8YF8 - chains A and B of the 3 polymer chains in the assembly; structure by electron microscopy, 3.52 A resolution.

[Chain A (and B)]
Molecule: Capsid protein alpha
From: Dragon grouper nervous necrosis virus
Notes: chain B of this document is another copy of the same molecule, construct and numbering; everything in this record applies to it too
Reference sequence: Q9E6H7 (Q9E6H7_9VIRU); residue numbers follow UniProt; this construct covers 1-338
Chain sequence (338 residues; row label = number of the first residue in the row):
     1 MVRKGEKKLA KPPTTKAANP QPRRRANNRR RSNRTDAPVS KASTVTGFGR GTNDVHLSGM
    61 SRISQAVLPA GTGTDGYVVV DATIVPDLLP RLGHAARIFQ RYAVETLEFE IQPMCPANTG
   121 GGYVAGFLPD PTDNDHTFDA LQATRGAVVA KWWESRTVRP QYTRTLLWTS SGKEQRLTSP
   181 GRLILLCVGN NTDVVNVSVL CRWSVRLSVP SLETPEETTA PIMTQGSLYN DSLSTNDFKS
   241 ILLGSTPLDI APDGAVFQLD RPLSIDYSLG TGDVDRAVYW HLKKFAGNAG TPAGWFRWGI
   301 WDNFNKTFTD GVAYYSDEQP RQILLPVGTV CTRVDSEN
Not modelled in the structure: 1-51, 336-338
Ion coordination: Ca2+ site 1: Gln-100, Ser-170, Glu-213 (shared with 2 residues of chain C); Ca2+ site 2: Asp-130 (shared with Gln-100(B), Ser-170(B) of chain B)
What the authors report for this chain:
  - mutagenesis - I323A: unchanged binding to low pH (5.0)
  - mutagenesis - R276A: unchanged binding to pH 5.0
  - mutagenesis - W301A: decreased stability
  - mutagenesis - W280A, L324A, P326A: abolished binding to low pH (5.0)
  - mutagenesis - Q322A: decreased binding to pH 5.0
  - self-association interface (contacts with another copy of this molecule); pairs are residue here / residue on that copy: Trp-280/Leu-324 (hydrophobic contact), Trp-280/Pro-326 (hydrophobic contact) (from molecular simulation)
  - conformationally variable residues (order/disorder transition): Pro-320 to Leu-324 (from molecular simulation)

[Chain A / chain B interface]
Pairs across the interface - 57 pairs, chain A then chain B:
  Pro-129(A) with Gln-100(B); Trp-168(B); Val-209(B), hydrophobic
  Asp-130(A) with Gln-100(B); Trp-168(B); Ser-170(B)
  Asp-133(A) with Gln-100(B)
  Ala-143(A) with Leu-212(B), hydrophobic
  Thr-144(A) with Ser-211(B)
  Gln-161(A) with Asn-53(B); Pro-210(B)
  Thr-163(A) with Arg-101(B)
  Lys-173(A) with Lys-173(B)
  Arg-176(A) with Trp-168(B); Ser-170(B), hydrogen bond (side chain-backbone); Ser-171(B), hydrogen bond (side chain-backbone); Gly-172(B); Thr-178(B)
  Met-223(A) with Lys-173(B)
  Tyr-229(A) with Ile-300(B)
  Arg-261(A) with Gln-258(B); Asp-260(B), salt bridge; Trp-280(B)
  Pro-262(A) with Pro-262(B), hydrophobic; Trp-280(B)
  Ser-264(A) with Val-278(B)
  Asp-266(A) with Tyr-267(B), hydrogen bond; Asp-275(B)
  Leu-269(A) with Asp-273(B)
  Gly-272(A) with Leu-269(B)
  Asp-273(A) with Leu-269(B); Asp-273(B)
  Val-274(A) with Leu-269(B); Asp-275(B)
  Asp-275(A) with Asp-275(B)
  Arg-276(A) with Tyr-267(B); Asp-275(B), salt bridge; Arg-276(B), hydrogen bond (side chain-backbone); Ala-277(B); Val-278(B)
  Pro-320(A) with Tyr-267(B); Tyr-279(B)
  Arg-321(A) with Tyr-279(B), hydrogen bond (backbone-side chain); Ile-300(B)
  Gln-322(A) with Ala-277(B); Val-278(B); Tyr-279(B); Ile-300(B)
  Ile-323(A) with Trp-280(B), hydrogen bond (backbone-side chain); His-281(B); Ile-300(B), hydrophobic
  Leu-324(A) with Trp-280(B)
  Pro-326(A) with Gln-258(B); Trp-280(B), hydrophobic; His-281(B)
  Val-327(A) with Gln-258(B), hydrogen bond (backbone-side chain); Asn-303(B)
Also at the interface, not in a pair above, chain A (37 interface residues in all): Pro-131, Thr-132, Asp-135, Asp-139, Ala-140, Arg-145, Glu-174, Gln-175, Gln-319
Also at the interface, not in a pair above, chain B (34 interface residues in all): Glu-174, Thr-214, Glu-217, Thr-271, Val-274, Asp-302

[Overview]
Chain A and chain B form an interface of 37 and 34 residues respectively; the contacts include 7 hydrogen
bonds and 2 salt bridges. Polar pairs include Arg-261(A)/Asp-260(B), Arg-276(A)/Asp-275(B) and
Arg-176(A)/Ser-170(B). From the paper: W280A, L324A and P326A of chain A abolish binding to low pH (5.0);
conformational variability at Pro-320(A); 7 substitutions were tested in all.
Both chains are Capsid protein alpha (Dragon grouper nervous necrosis virus). Entry 8YF8 (Cryo-EM structure of
Dragon Grouper nervous necrosis virus-like particle at pH5.0 (3.52A)) was determined by electron microscopy
(same publication as 8YF6, 8YF7 and 8YF9).
